Entry 3E95 (X-ray diffraction, 2.50 A resolution); this record covers chains A and C of the 3 polymer chains in the assembly.

[Chain A]
Molecule: Ubiquitin carrier protein
From: Plasmodium falciparum 3D7
Notes: EC 6.3.2.-
UniProtKB: Q8I3J4 (Q8I3J4_PLAF7); residues 2-151 here correspond to UniProt positions 3-152 (UniProt number = residue number + 1)
Chain sequence (151 residues; row label = number of the first residue in the row):
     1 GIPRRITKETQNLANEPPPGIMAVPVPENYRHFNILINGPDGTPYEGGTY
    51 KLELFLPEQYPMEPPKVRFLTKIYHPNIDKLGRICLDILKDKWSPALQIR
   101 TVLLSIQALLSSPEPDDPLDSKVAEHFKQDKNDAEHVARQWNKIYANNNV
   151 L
Unresolved in the structure: 1, 90, 150-151
Differences from the reference sequence: expression tag (1)

[Chain C]
Molecule: Ubiquitin-conjugating enzyme E2
From: Plasmodium falciparum 3D7
UniProtKB: O97241 (O97241_PLAF7); residues 19-158 here correspond to UniProt positions 1-140 (UniProt number = residue number - 18)
Chain sequence (158 residues; row label = number of the first residue in the row):
     1 MHHHHHHSSGRENLYFQGMSEVIVPRSFRLLDELERGQKGNVSEGVSFGL
    51 ESADDITLSNWSCTIFGQPGTVFENRIYSLTIFCDDNYPDSPPTVKFDTK
   101 IEMSCVDNCGRVIKNNLHILKNWNRNYTIETILISLRQEMLSSANKRLPQ
   151 PNEGEVYS
Unresolved in the structure: 1-20
Differences from the reference sequence: expression tag (1-18)

[Chain A / chain C interface]
Residue-residue contacts (16; chain A residue first):
  K66(A) - S158(C)  hydrogen bond
  R83(A) - D98(C)  salt bridge
  R83(A) - Y157(C)  hydrogen bond (side chain-backbone)
  C85(A) - C109(C)  disulfide
  C85(A) - R111(C)  hydrogen bond
  D91(A) - N108(C)
  D117(A) - R111(C)  salt bridge
  P118(A) - R111(C)  hydrogen bond (backbone-side chain)
  L119(A) - K96(C)
  L119(A) - R111(C)
  S121(A) - F83(C)
  S121(A) - T94(C)  hydrogen bond
  K122(A) - F83(C)
  E125(A) - F83(C)
  E125(A) - D85(C)
  E125(A) - D86(C)  hydrogen bond (side chain-backbone)
Also at the interface, not in a pair above, chain A (11 interface residues in all): Q129
Also at the interface, not in a pair above, chain C (12 interface residues in all): V156
Inter-chain disulfides: C85(A)-C109(C)

[Summary]
Chain A and chain C form an interface of 11 and 12 residues respectively; the contacts include 1 disulfide
bond, 6 hydrogen bonds and 2 salt bridges. Polar pairs include R83(A)-D98(C), D117(A)-R111(C) and
K66(A)-S158(C).
Here chain A is Ubiquitin carrier protein and chain C is Ubiquitin-conjugating enzyme E2, both from Plasmodium
falciparum 3D7. Entry 3E95 (Crystal Structure of the Plasmodium Falciparum ubiquitin conjugating enzyme
complex, PfUBC13-PfUev1a) was determined by X-ray diffraction.
